8OH8 - chains BBB and CCC of the 4 polymer chains in the assembly; structure by X-ray diffraction, 2.12 A resolution.

Chain BBB (and CCC):
Molecule: Uricase
Organism: Gallus gallus
Notes: EC 1.7.3.3; chain CCC of this document is another copy of the same molecule, construct and numbering; everything in this record applies to it too
Reference sequence: A0A8V0ZED1 (A0A8V0ZED1_CHICK); residues 1-320 here = UniProt positions 1-320
Amino-acid sequence (343 residues; each row starts with the number of its first residue; numbers below 1 keep their minus sign (Met-22 is residue -22)):
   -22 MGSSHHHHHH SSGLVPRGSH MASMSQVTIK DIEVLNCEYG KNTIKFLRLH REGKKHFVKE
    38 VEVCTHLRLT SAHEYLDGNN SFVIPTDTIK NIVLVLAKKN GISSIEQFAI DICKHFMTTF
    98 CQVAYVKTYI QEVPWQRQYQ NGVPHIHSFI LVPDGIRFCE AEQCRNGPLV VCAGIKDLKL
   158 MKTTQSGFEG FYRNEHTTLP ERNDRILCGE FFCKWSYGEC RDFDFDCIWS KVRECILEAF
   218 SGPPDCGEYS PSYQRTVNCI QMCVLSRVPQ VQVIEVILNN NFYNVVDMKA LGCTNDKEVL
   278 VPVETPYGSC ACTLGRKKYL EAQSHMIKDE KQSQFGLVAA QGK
Disordered / not traced: -22 to -3, 301-320 (chain CCC: -22 to 3, 301-320)
Differences from the reference sequence: initiating methionine (-22); expression tag (-21 to 0)
Ligand contacts:
  - 8-azaxanthine (AZA), molecule 1: Tyr16, Val60, Pro62, Thr63, Asp64
  - 8-azaxanthine (AZA), molecule 2: Phe165, Leu176, Arg182, Ser229, Tyr230, Gln231
From the paper describing this entry:
  - mutagenesis - Y230H, Y230V: decreased catalytic activity

How chain BBB and chain CCC interact:
Contacting residue pairs - 139 pairs, chain BBB then chain CCC:
  Lys22(BBB) with Val278(CCC); Pro279(CCC); Glu281(CCC), salt bridge
  Phe23(BBB) with Leu277(CCC)
  Leu24(BBB) with Met158(CCC), hydrophobic; Tyr260(CCC), hydrophobic; Glu275(CCC); Val276(CCC); Leu277(CCC), hydrogen bond (backbone-backbone)
  Arg25(BBB) with Glu275(CCC)
  Leu26(BBB) with Thr160(CCC); Lys274(CCC); Glu275(CCC), hydrogen bond (backbone-backbone)
  Arg28(BBB) with Asp273(CCC), hydrogen bond (side chain-backbone)
  Lys31(BBB) with Asp222(CCC), hydrogen bond (side chain-backbone)
  His33(BBB) with Thr160(CCC), hydrogen bond; Thr161(CCC)
  Val35(BBB) with Thr160(CCC)
  Glu37(BBB) with Tyr260(CCC), hydrogen bond; Pro279(CCC)
  Asn68(BBB) with Leu268(CCC)
  Leu71(BBB) with Met265(CCC); Val276(CCC), hydrophobic
  Val72(BBB) with Met265(CCC), hydrophobic; Leu268(CCC), hydrophobic
  Lys75(BBB) with Cys270(CCC); Thr271(CCC), hydrogen bond (side chain-backbone); Glu275(CCC), salt bridge; Val276(CCC)
  Trp112(BBB) with Lys156(CCC); Met158(CCC); Cys185(CCC), hydrophobic; Tyr260(CCC)
  Gln115(BBB) with Leu157(CCC); Leu214(CCC), hydrogen bond (side chain-backbone); Ser218(CCC), hydrogen bond
  Gln117(BBB) with Glu215(CCC); Gly219(CCC), hydrogen bond (side chain-backbone); Pro221(CCC)
  Val120(BBB) with Pro221(CCC), hydrophobic
  Pro121(BBB) with Pro221(CCC)
  His122(BBB) with Ser218(CCC), hydrogen bond (side chain-backbone); Gly219(CCC), hydrogen bond (side chain-backbone); Pro220(CCC), hydrogen bond (side chain-backbone); Pro221(CCC)
  Ile123(BBB) with Pro221(CCC), hydrogen bond (backbone-backbone); Asp222(CCC); Cys223(CCC), hydrophobic
  His124(BBB) with Lys159(CCC); Thr160(CCC), hydrogen bond (backbone-backbone); Thr161(CCC); Gln162(CCC); Cys223(CCC); Gly224(CCC)
  Ser125(BBB) with Met158(CCC); Phe217(CCC); Ser218(CCC), hydrogen bond
  Phe126(BBB) with Leu157(CCC); Met158(CCC), hydrogen bond (backbone-backbone); Thr160(CCC)
  Ile127(BBB) with Leu155(CCC), hydrophobic; Lys156(CCC); Leu157(CCC), hydrophobic; Arg210(CCC)
  Leu128(BBB) with Asp131(CCC); Lys156(CCC), hydrogen bond (backbone-backbone)
  Val129(BBB) with Val129(CCC), hydrophobic
  Pro130(BBB) with Leu128(CCC); Pro130(CCC)
  Asp131(BBB) with Val129(CCC)
  Leu155(BBB) with Ile127(CCC), hydrophobic
  Lys156(BBB) with Trp112(CCC); Ile127(CCC); Leu128(CCC), hydrogen bond (backbone-backbone)
  Leu157(BBB) with Gln115(CCC); Phe126(CCC); Ile127(CCC), hydrophobic
  Met158(BBB) with Leu24(CCC), hydrophobic; Trp112(CCC); Ser125(CCC); Phe126(CCC), hydrogen bond (backbone-backbone)
  Lys159(BBB) with His124(CCC)
  Thr160(BBB) with Leu26(CCC); His33(CCC), hydrogen bond; Val35(CCC); His124(CCC), hydrogen bond (backbone-backbone); Phe126(CCC)
  Thr161(BBB) with His33(CCC); His124(CCC)
  Gln162(BBB) with His124(CCC)
  Cys185(BBB) with Trp112(CCC), hydrophobic
  Arg210(BBB) with Ile127(CCC)
  Leu214(BBB) with Gln115(CCC)
  Glu215(BBB) with Gln117(CCC)
  Phe217(BBB) with Ser125(CCC)
  Ser218(BBB) with Gln115(CCC), hydrogen bond; Gln117(CCC); His122(CCC), hydrogen bond (backbone-side chain); Ser125(CCC), hydrogen bond
  Gly219(BBB) with Gln117(CCC), hydrogen bond (backbone-side chain); His122(CCC), hydrogen bond (backbone-side chain)
  Pro220(BBB) with His122(CCC), hydrogen bond (backbone-side chain)
  Pro221(BBB) with Gln117(CCC); Val120(CCC), hydrophobic; Pro121(CCC); His122(CCC); Ile123(CCC), hydrogen bond (backbone-backbone)
  Asp222(BBB) with Lys31(CCC), hydrogen bond (backbone-side chain); Ile123(CCC)
  Cys223(BBB) with Ile123(CCC), hydrophobic; His124(CCC)
  Gly224(BBB) with His124(CCC)
  Tyr260(BBB) with Leu24(CCC), hydrophobic; Glu37(CCC), hydrogen bond; Trp112(CCC)
  Met265(BBB) with Leu71(CCC); Val72(CCC), hydrophobic
  Leu268(BBB) with Asn68(CCC); Val72(CCC), hydrophobic
  Cys270(BBB) with Lys75(CCC); Lys76(CCC)
  Thr271(BBB) with Lys75(CCC), hydrogen bond (backbone-side chain)
  Asp273(BBB) with Arg28(CCC), salt bridge
  Lys274(BBB) with Leu26(CCC); Arg28(CCC)
  Glu275(BBB) with Leu24(CCC); Arg25(CCC), salt bridge; Leu26(CCC), hydrogen bond (backbone-backbone); Lys75(CCC), salt bridge
  Val276(BBB) with Phe23(CCC), hydrophobic; Leu24(CCC); Leu71(CCC), hydrophobic; Lys75(CCC)
  Leu277(BBB) with Phe23(CCC); Leu24(CCC), hydrogen bond (backbone-backbone)
  Val278(BBB) with Lys22(CCC)
  Pro279(BBB) with Lys22(CCC); Glu37(CCC)
  Glu281(BBB) with Lys22(CCC), salt bridge
Interface residues without a listed pair, chain BBB (65 interface residues in all): Ala74, Ile183, Val263
Interface residues without a listed pair, chain CCC (66 interface residues in all): Ala74, Ile183, Val263

Overview:
65 residues of chain BBB and 66 residues of chain CCC are in contact, with 34 hydrogen bonds and 6 salt
bridges. Polar pairs include Lys22(BBB)-Glu281(CCC), Lys75(BBB)-Glu275(CCC) and Asp273(BBB)-Arg28(CCC).
Ligands of chain BBB: 8-azaxanthine. The paper reports that Y230H and Y230V of chain BBB reduce catalytic
activity.
Both chains are Uricase (Gallus gallus). Entry 8OH8 (Crystal structure of the cysteine-rich Gallus gallus
urate oxidase in complex with the 8-azaxanthine inhibitor under ...) was determined by X-ray diffraction,
deposited together with 8OFK, 8OIH and 8OIW.
